Entry 3PX0 (X-ray diffraction, 1.73 A resolution); this record covers chains A and C of the 3 polymer chains in the assembly.

# Chain A
Protein: DNA polymerase I
From: Geobacillus kaustophilus
Notes: EC 2.7.7.7; fragment: Bacillus Fragment (analogous to E. coli Klenow Fragment)
UniProtKB: Q5KWC1 (Q5KWC1_GEOKA); residues 285-876 here correspond to UniProt positions 287-878 (UniProt number = residue number + 2)
Chain sequence (592 residues; row label = number of the first residue in the row):
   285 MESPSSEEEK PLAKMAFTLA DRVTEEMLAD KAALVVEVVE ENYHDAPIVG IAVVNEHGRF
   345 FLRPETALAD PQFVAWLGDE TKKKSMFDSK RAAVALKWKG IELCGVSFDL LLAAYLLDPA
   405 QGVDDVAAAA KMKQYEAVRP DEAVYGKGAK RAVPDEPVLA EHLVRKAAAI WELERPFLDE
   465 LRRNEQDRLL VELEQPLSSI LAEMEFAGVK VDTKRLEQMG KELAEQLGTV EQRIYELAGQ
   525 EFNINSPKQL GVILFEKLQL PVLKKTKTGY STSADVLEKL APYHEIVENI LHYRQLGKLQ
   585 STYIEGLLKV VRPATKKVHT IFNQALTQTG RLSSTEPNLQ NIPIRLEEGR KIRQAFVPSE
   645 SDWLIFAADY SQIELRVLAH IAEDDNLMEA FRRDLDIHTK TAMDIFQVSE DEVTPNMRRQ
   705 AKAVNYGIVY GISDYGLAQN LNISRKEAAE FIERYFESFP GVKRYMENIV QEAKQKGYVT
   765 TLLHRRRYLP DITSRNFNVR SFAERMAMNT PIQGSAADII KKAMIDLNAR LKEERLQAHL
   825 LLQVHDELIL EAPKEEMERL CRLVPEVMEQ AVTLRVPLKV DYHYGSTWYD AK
Not modelled in the structure: 285-297, 680-701
Sequence notes: engineered mutation Ala598 (Asp600 in Q5KWC1), Tyr710 (Phe712 in Q5KWC1)
Ion coordination: Mn2+: Asp653, Tyr654, Asp830 (together with 2'-deoxycytidine-5'-triphosphate)
Ligand contacts:
  - 2'-deoxycytidine-5'-triphosphate (DCP), molecule 1: Glu469, Gln470, Asp471, Arg472, Leu473, Leu766, Leu767, His768
  - 2'-deoxycytidine-5'-triphosphate (DCP), molecule 2: Arg615, Asp653, Tyr654, Ser655, Gln656, Ile657, Glu658, Arg702, Lys706, Ala707, Tyr710, Tyr714, Asp830

# Chain C
Molecule: 13-nt DNA strand
Notes: fragment: DNA template strand
Sequence (13 nucleotides; row label = number of the first residue in the row; numbering starts at 0):
     0 CATAGGAGTC AGG
Not modelled in the structure: 0

# Interface between chain A and chain C
Contacting residue pairs (48; chain A residue first):
  Asn527(A) - DG11(C)  hydrogen bond to the phosphate
  Asn529(A) - DG11(C)  sugar contact
  Ser530(A) - DG11(C)  hydrogen bond to the phosphate
  Ser530(A) - DG12(C)  hydrogen bond to the phosphate
  Gln533(A) - DG12(C)  hydrogen bond to the phosphate
  Lys582(A) - DG7(C)  base contact
  Lys582(A) - DT8(C)  hydrogen bond to the base
  Ser585(A) - DC9(C)  phosphate contact
  Thr586(A) - DC9(C)  sugar contact
  Gly590(A) - DC9(C)  phosphate contact
  Leu610(A) - DA6(C)  phosphate contact
  Leu610(A) - DG7(C)  phosphate contact
  Thr611(A) - DG5(C)  phosphate contact
  Thr611(A) - DA6(C)  phosphate contact
  Gln612(A) - DG5(C)  phosphate contact
  Gln612(A) - DA6(C)  hydrogen bond to the phosphate
  Thr613(A) - DG5(C)  sugar contact
  Arg615(A) - DG4(C)  base contact
  Arg615(A) - DG5(C)  hydrogen bond to the base
  Ser617(A) - DA6(C)  phosphate contact
  Ser617(A) - DG7(C)  hydrogen bond to the phosphate
  Ser618(A) - DG7(C)  sugar contact
  Thr619(A) - DG7(C)  phosphate contact
  Thr619(A) - DT8(C)  phosphate contact
  Glu620(A) - DT8(C)  hydrogen bond to the phosphate
  Asn622(A) - DG7(C)  hydrogen bond to the sugar
  Asn625(A) - DG7(C)  base contact
  Tyr710(A) - DA3(C)  base contact
  Gly711(A) - DA3(C)  base contact
  Tyr714(A) - DA3(C)  sugar contact
  Gly715(A) - DA3(C)  sugar contact
  Ile716(A) - DA3(C)  hydrogen bond to the sugar
  Ser717(A) - DT2(C)  hydrogen bond to the base
  Ser717(A) - DA3(C)  hydrogen bond to the phosphate
  Tyr719(A) - DT2(C)  stacking on the base
  Gly720(A) - DA3(C)  hydrogen bond to the phosphate
  Arg771(A) - DG5(C)  salt bridge to the phosphate
  Phe781(A) - DA1(C)  base contact
  Asn782(A) - DA1(C)  phosphate contact
  Phe786(A) - DT2(C)  phosphate contact
  Phe786(A) - DG4(C)  phosphate contact
  Arg789(A) - DA3(C)  hydrogen bond to the phosphate
  Arg789(A) - DG4(C)  salt bridge to the phosphate
  Met790(A) - DG5(C)  phosphate contact
  Asn793(A) - DG4(C)  sugar contact
  Gln797(A) - DG4(C)  hydrogen bond to the base
  Gln797(A) - DG5(C)  hydrogen bond to the sugar
  His829(A) - DG5(C)  base contact
Other interface residues (no listed pair), chain A (39 interface residues in all): Asn607, Ala707, Arg729
Other interface residues (no listed pair), chain C (12 interface residues in all): DA10

# In short
39 residues of chain A and 12 residues of chain C are in contact, with 17 hydrogen bonds, 2 salt bridges and 1
aromatic stacking contact. Polar pairs include Lys582(A)-DT8(C), Arg615(A)-DG5(C) and Ser717(A)-DT2(C). Bound
to chain A: 2'-deoxycytidine-5'-triphosphate.
Here chain A is DNA polymerase I (Geobacillus kaustophilus) and chain C is a 13-nt DNA strand. Entry 3PX0
(Crystal Structure of Bacillus DNA Polymerase I Large Fragment Bound to DNA and dCTP-dA Mismatch (tautomer)
...) was determined by X-ray diffraction together with 3PV8, 3PX4, 3PX6, 3TAP, 3TAQ, 3TAR, 3THV and 3TI0 from
the same study.
